9DR1 - chains I and R of the 8 polymer chains in the assembly; structure by electron microscopy, 3.70 A resolution.

# Chain I
Protein: DNA-directed RNA polymerase subunit beta
From: Escherichia coli
UniProt: C3SIA7 (C3SIA7_ECOLX); numbering as in UniProt (aligned over 2-1341)
Amino-acid sequence (1340 residues; row label = number of the first residue in the row):
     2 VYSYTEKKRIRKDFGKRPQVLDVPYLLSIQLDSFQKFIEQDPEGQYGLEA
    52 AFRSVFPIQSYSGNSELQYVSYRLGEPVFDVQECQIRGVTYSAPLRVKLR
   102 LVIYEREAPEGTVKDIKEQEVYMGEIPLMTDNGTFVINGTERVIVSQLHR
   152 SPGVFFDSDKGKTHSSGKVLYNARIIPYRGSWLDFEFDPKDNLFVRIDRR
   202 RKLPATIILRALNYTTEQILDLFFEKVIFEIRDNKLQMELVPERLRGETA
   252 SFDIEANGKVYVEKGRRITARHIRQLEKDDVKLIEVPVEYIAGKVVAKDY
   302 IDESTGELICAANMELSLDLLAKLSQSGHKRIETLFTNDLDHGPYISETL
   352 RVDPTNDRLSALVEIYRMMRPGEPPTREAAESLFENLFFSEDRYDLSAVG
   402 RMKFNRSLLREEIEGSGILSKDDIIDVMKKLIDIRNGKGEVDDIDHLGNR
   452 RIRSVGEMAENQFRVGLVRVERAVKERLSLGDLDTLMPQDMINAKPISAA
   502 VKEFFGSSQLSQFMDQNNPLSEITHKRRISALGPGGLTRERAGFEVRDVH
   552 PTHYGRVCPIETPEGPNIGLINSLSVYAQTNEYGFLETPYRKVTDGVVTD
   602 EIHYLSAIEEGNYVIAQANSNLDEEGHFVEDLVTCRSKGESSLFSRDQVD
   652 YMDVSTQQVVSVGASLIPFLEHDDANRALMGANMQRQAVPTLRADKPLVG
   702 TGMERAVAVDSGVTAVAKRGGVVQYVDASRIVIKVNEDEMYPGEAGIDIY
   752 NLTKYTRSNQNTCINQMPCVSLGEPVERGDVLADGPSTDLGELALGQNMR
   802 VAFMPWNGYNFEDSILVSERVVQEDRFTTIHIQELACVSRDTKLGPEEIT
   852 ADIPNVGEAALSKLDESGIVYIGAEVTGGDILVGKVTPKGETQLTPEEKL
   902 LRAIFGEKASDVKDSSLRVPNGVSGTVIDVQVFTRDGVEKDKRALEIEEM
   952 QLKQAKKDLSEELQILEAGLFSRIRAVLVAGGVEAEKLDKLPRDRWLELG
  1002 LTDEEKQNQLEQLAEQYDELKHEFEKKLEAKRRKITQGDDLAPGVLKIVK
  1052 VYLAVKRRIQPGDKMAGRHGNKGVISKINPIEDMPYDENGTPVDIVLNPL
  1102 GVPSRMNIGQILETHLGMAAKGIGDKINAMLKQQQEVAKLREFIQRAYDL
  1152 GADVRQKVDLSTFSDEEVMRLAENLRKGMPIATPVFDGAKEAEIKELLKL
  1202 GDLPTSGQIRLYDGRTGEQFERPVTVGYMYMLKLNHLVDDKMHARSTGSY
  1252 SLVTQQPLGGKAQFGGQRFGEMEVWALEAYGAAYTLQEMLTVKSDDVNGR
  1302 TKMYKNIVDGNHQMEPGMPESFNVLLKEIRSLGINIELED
Not modelled in the structure: 891-914

# Chain R
Molecule: 10-nt RNA strand
From: Escherichia coli
Notes: EC 2.7.7.6
Sequence (10 nucleotides; each row starts with the number of its first residue):
    63 UGGUAGGAGU
Metal / ion sites: Mg2+: U72 (shared with 2 residues of chain J)

# Chain I / chain R interface
Contacting residue pairs (18; chain I residue first):
  Gln510(I) - G68(R)  hydrogen bond to the phosphate
  Gln513(I) - G68(R)  phosphate contact
  Gln513(I) - G69(R)  phosphate contact
  Arg529(I) - G69(R)  hydrogen bond to the phosphate
  Arg540(I) - G68(R)  salt bridge to the phosphate
  Arg540(I) - G69(R)  salt bridge to the phosphate
  Pro564(I) - A70(R)  phosphate contact
  Glu565(I) - G71(R)  phosphate contact
  Asn568(I) - A70(R)  phosphate contact
  Ile572(I) - G69(R)  phosphate contact
  Gln688(I) - A70(R)  hydrogen bond to the phosphate
  Gln688(I) - G71(R)  hydrogen bond to the phosphate
  Lys1065(I) - G71(R)  hydrogen bond to the phosphate
  Lys1065(I) - U72(R)  salt bridge to the phosphate
  Lys1073(I) - U72(R)  phosphate contact
  His1237(I) - A70(R)  sugar contact
  His1237(I) - G71(R)  sugar contact
  Gln1264(I) - U63(R)  phosphate contact
Other interface residues (no listed pair), chain I (16 interface residues in all): Leu533, Arg687, Pro1258
Other interface residues (no listed pair), chain R (8 interface residues in all): G64, A67

# In short
The interface between chain I and chain R involves 16 residues on one side and 8 on the other, with 5 hydrogen
bonds and 3 salt bridges. Among the polar pairs are Gln510(I)-G68(R), Arg529(I)-G69(R) and Gln688(I)-A70(R).
Chain I is DNA-directed RNA polymerase subunit beta and chain R is a 10-nt RNA strand, both from Escherichia
coli; the structure, E. coli RNA polymerase consensus volume with a bound fluoride riboswitch in the
ligand-bound state, was determined by electron microscopy.
